5EXP - chain A; structure by X-ray diffraction, 1.80 A resolution.

== Chain A ==
Molecule: Transcriptional regulator FleQ
Organism: Pseudomonas aeruginosa
UniProtKB: G3XCV0 (G3XCV0_PSEAE); residue numbers follow UniProt; this construct covers 137-394
Sequence (260 residues; each row starts with the number of its first residue):
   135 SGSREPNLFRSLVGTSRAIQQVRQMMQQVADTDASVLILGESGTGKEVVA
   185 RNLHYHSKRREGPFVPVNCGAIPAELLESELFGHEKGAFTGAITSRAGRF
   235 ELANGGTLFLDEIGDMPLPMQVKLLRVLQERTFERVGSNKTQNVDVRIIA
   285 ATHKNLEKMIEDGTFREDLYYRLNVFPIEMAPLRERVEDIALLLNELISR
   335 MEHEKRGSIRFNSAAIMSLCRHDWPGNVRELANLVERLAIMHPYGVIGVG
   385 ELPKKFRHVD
Not modelled in the structure: 135-144
Construct notes: expression tag (135-136)
Swiss-Prot annotation at these positions:
  - binding site (3',3'-c-di-GMP): L142, N186 to Y189, E330 to G341
  - binding site (ADP): V147, G177 to V182, R334, R363
What the authors report for this chain:
  - contacts within the chain: G174-K180 (backbone contact), E175-K180 (backbone contact), T178-K180
  - binding site for sulfate ion: K180
  - self-association interface (contacts with another copy of this molecule); pairs are residue here / residue on that copy: S176-E301, E181-R260, I374
  - mutagenesis - I374E: decreased catalytic activity on ATP
  - mutagenesis - I374E: increased signaling
  - mutagenesis - R185E, R334E: abolished catalytic activity on ATP
  - mutagenesis - T149E, V380E (1.5-fold): increased catalytic activity on ATP
  - mutagenesis - R185E, N186A, E330A, R334E: abolished signaling in response to YfiN overexpression
  - mutagenesis - T149E: abolished signaling in response to c-di-GMP
  - mutagenesis - V380E: decreased signaling in response to diguanylate cyclase

== In short ==
UniProt lists 17 residues binding 3',3'-c-di-GMP and 9 ADP-binding residues. The paper reports a binding site
for sulfate ion at K180; R185E, N186A and E330A, among others, abolish signaling in response to YfiN
overexpression; 7 substitutions were tested in all.
Chain A is Transcriptional regulator FleQ (Pseudomonas aeruginosa); the structure, AAA+ domain of FleQ from
Pseudomonas aeruginosa, was determined by X-ray diffraction, deposited together with 5EXX, 5EXS and 5EXT.
